PDB entry 1GP2 | X-ray diffraction, 2.30 A resolution | chains A and B of the 3 polymer chains in the assembly

# Chain A
Protein: G protein gi alpha 1
From: Rattus norvegicus
Notes: fragment: alpha 1
UniProt: P10824 (GNAI1_RAT); residues 2-354 here correspond to UniProt positions 1-353 (UniProt number = residue number - 1)
Amino-acid sequence (353 residues; row label = number of the first residue in the row):
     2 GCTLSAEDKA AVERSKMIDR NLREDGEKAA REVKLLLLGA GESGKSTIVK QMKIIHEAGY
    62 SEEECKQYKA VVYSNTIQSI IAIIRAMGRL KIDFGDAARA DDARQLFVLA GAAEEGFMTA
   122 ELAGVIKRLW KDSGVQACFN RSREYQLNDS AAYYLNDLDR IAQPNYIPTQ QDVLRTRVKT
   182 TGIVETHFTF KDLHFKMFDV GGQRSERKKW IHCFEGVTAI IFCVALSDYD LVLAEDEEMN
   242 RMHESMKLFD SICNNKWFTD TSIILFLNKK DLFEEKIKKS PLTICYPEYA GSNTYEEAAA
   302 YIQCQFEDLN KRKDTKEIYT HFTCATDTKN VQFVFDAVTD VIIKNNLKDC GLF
Not modelled in the structure: 2-4, 349-354
Ligand contacts: GDP (guanosine-5'-diphosphate): Ala41, Gly42, Glu43, Ser44, Gly45, Lys46, Ser47, Thr48, Asn149, Asp150, Ser151, Leu175, Arg176, Arg178, Asp200, Asn269, Lys270, Lys271, Asp272, Leu273, Thr324, Cys325, Ala326, Thr327
Curated features (UniProtKB/Swiss-Prot):
  - binding site (Mg(2+)): Thr182

# Chain B
Protein: G protein gi beta 1
From: Bos taurus
Notes: fragment: beta 1
UniProt: P62871 (GBB1_BOVIN); aligned to UniProt positions 1-340 over residues 1-340 (the alignment contains insertions or deletions, so no single offset holds)
Amino-acid sequence (340 residues; numbered 1 to 340; the number before each row is that of its first residue):
     1 MSELDQLRQE AEQLKNQIRD ARKACADATL SQITNNIDPV GRIQMRTRRT LRGHLAKIYA
    61 MHWGTDSRLL VSASQDGKLI IWDSYTTNKV HAIPLRSSWV MTCAYAPSGN YVACGGLDNI
   121 CSIYNLKTRE GNVRVSRELA GHTGYLSCCR FLDDNQIVTS SGDTTCALWD IETGQQTTTF
   181 TGHTGDVMSL SLAPDTRLFV SGACDASAKL WDVREGMCRQ TFTGHESDIN AICFFPNGNA
   241 FATGSDDATC RLFDLRADQE LMTYSHDNII CGITSVSFSK SGRLLLAGYD DFNCNVWDAL
   301 KADRAGVLAG HDNRVSCLGV TDDGMAVATG SWDSFLKIWN
Not modelled in the structure: 1
Curated features (UniProtKB/Swiss-Prot):
  - modified residue: Ser2 (N-acetylserine), His266 (Phosphohistidine)

# Interface between chain A and chain B
Contacting residue pairs (54):
  Ala12(A) - Asn88(B)
  Val13(A) - Asn88(B)  hydrogen bond (backbone-side chain)
  Arg15(A) - Lys89(B)
  Arg15(A) - Val90(B)
  Arg15(A) - Asn132(B)
  Ser16(A) - Asn88(B)
  Ser16(A) - Lys89(B)  hydrogen bond (side chain-backbone)
  Ile19(A) - Lys89(B)
  Ile19(A) - Val90(B)
  Ile19(A) - His91(B)
  Ile19(A) - Ala92(B)  hydrophobic
  Asp20(A) - Arg52(B)  salt bridge
  Asp20(A) - Lys89(B)  salt bridge
  Leu23(A) - Gly53(B)
  Leu23(A) - Ile80(B)  hydrophobic
  Leu23(A) - Lys89(B)
  Arg24(A) - Arg52(B)
  Asp26(A) - Lys78(B)  salt bridge
  Gly27(A) - Leu55(B)
  Thr182(A) - Asn119(B)  hydrogen bond (backbone-side chain)
  Thr182(A) - Thr143(B)
  Gly183(A) - Leu117(B)
  Gly183(A) - Asn119(B)
  Ile184(A) - Trp99(B)
  Ile184(A) - Leu117(B)  hydrogen bond (backbone-backbone)
  Glu186(A) - Trp99(B)  hydrogen bond
  Phe199(A) - Trp99(B)  hydrophobic
  Gln204(A) - Leu117(B)  hydrogen bond (side chain-backbone)
  Gln204(A) - Asn119(B)  hydrogen bond
  Gln204(A) - Gly144(B)
  Gln204(A) - Tyr145(B)  hydrogen bond (side chain-backbone)
  Ser206(A) - Gly144(B)
  Ser206(A) - Tyr145(B)
  Ser206(A) - Gly162(B)
  Ser206(A) - Asp186(B)
  Glu207(A) - Asp186(B)  hydrogen bond (backbone-side chain)
  Lys209(A) - Asp228(B)
  Lys209(A) - Asp246(B)  salt bridge
  Lys210(A) - Tyr145(B)
  Lys210(A) - Met188(B)
  Lys210(A) - Cys204(B)
  Lys210(A) - Asp228(B)  salt bridge
  Lys210(A) - Asn230(B)  hydrogen bond
  Lys210(A) - Asp246(B)  salt bridge
  Trp211(A) - Leu117(B)  hydrophobic
  His213(A) - Lys57(B)  hydrogen bond (backbone-side chain)
  His213(A) - Tyr59(B)
  His213(A) - Trp332(B)
  Cys214(A) - Tyr59(B)
  Cys214(A) - Gln75(B)
  Cys214(A) - Trp99(B)
  Phe215(A) - Trp99(B)  hydrophobic
  Glu216(A) - Lys57(B)  salt bridge
  Trp258(A) - Trp332(B)  hydrophobic
Also at the interface, not in a pair above, chain A (28 interface residues in all): Ala30, Arg205
Also at the interface, not in a pair above, chain B (32 interface residues in all): Ser97, Met101, Asp118, Arg314

# Summary
The interface between chain A and chain B involves 28 residues on one side and 32 on the other, with 11
hydrogen bonds and 7 salt bridges. Polar contacts include Asp20(A)-Arg52(B), Asp20(A)-Lys89(B) and
Asp26(A)-Lys78(B). Ligands of chain A: GDP.
Chain A is G protein gi alpha 1 (Rattus norvegicus) and chain B is G protein gi beta 1 (Bos taurus); the
structure, G protein heterotrimer gi_alpha_1 BETA_1 GAMMA_2 with GDP bound, was determined by X-ray
diffraction together with 1GG2 from the same study.
